4IO6 - chains A and B; structure by X-ray diffraction, 1.60 A resolution.

# Chain A (and B)
Molecule: AvGluR1 ligand binding domain
Organism: Adineta vaga
Notes: fragment: 680-812; chain B of this document is another copy of the same molecule, construct and numbering; everything in this record applies to it too
UniProtKB: E9P5T5 (E9P5T5_ADIVA); the construct has insertions or renumbered stretches relative to UniProt, so the offset changes along the chain: 3-113 = UniProt 457-567; 116-248 = UniProt 680-812
Sequence (248 residues; numbered 1 to 248; the number before each row is that of its first residue):
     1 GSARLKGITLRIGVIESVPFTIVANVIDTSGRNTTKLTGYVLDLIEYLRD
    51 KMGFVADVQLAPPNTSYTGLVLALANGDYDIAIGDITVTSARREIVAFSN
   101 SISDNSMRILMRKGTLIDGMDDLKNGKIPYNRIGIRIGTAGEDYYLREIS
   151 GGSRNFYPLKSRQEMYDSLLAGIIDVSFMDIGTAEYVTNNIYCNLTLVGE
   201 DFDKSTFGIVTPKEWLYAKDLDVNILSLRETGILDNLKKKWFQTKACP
Disordered / not traced: 28-32
Construct notes: expression tag (1-2, 114-115)
Cystine bridges: Cys193-Cys247
Residues lining bound ligands: methionine (MET): Tyr67, Asp85, Ile86, Thr87, Arg92, Met107, Arg136, Thr139, Ala140, Gly141, Arg162, Phe178, Met179, Asp180, Phe207

# Chain A / chain B interface
Pairs across the interface (48):
  Gly1(A) - Glu214(B)  hydrogen bond (backbone-side chain)
  Ser2(A) - Glu214(B)
  Val88(A) - Asn100(B)
  Val88(A) - Leu226(B)  hydrophobic
  Thr89(A) - Leu226(B)
  Thr89(A) - Glu230(B)
  Ser90(A) - Val223(B)  hydrogen bond (side chain-backbone)
  Ser90(A) - Leu226(B)
  Ser90(A) - Ser227(B)  hydrogen bond
  Ser90(A) - Glu230(B)  hydrogen bond
  Arg93(A) - Ala218(B)
  Arg93(A) - Lys219(B)
  Arg93(A) - Asp222(B)  salt bridge
  Arg93(A) - Val223(B)
  Arg93(A) - Leu226(B)
  Glu94(A) - Lys219(B)
  Glu94(A) - Val223(B)
  Asn100(A) - Val88(B)
  Asn100(A) - Arg93(B)
  Ser101(A) - Thr206(B)
  Asp104(A) - Lys204(B)  salt bridge
  Arg147(A) - Glu230(B)
  Lys204(A) - Arg229(B)
  Ser205(A) - Arg229(B)
  Thr206(A) - Ser101(B)
  Thr206(A) - Arg229(B)  hydrogen bond
  Glu214(A) - Gly1(B)  hydrogen bond (side chain-backbone)
  Glu214(A) - Ser2(B)
  Ala218(A) - Arg93(B)
  Lys219(A) - Arg93(B)
  Lys219(A) - Glu94(B)  salt bridge
  Lys219(A) - Lys213(B)
  Asp222(A) - Arg93(B)  salt bridge
  Val223(A) - Ser90(B)
  Val223(A) - Arg93(B)
  Val223(A) - Glu94(B)
  Leu226(A) - Val88(B)  hydrophobic
  Leu226(A) - Thr89(B)
  Leu226(A) - Ser90(B)
  Leu226(A) - Arg93(B)
  Ser227(A) - Ser90(B)
  Arg229(A) - Asp203(B)  salt bridge
  Arg229(A) - Lys204(B)  hydrogen bond (side chain-backbone)
  Arg229(A) - Thr206(B)  hydrogen bond
  Glu230(A) - Thr89(B)
  Glu230(A) - Ser90(B)  hydrogen bond
  Glu230(A) - Arg147(B)  hydrogen bond (backbone-side chain)
  Glu230(A) - Glu148(B)
Also at the interface, not in a pair above, chain A (25 interface residues in all): Glu148, Lys213
Also at the interface, not in a pair above, chain B (25 interface residues in all): Ser205

# Summary
The chain A/chain B interface involves 25 residues from each chain; the contacts include 10 hydrogen bonds and
5 salt bridges. Among the polar pairs are Arg93(A)-Asp222(B), Asp104(A)-Lys204(B) and Lys219(A)-Glu94(B).
Bound to chain A: methionine.
Both chains are AvGluR1 ligand binding domain (Adineta vaga). Entry 4IO6 (Crystal Structure of the AvGluR1
ligand binding domain complex with methionine at 1.6 Angstrom resolution) was determined by X-ray diffraction,
deposited together with 4IO2, 4IO3, 4IO4, 4IO5 and 4IO7.
